PDB entry 9ERD | electron microscopy, 3.72 A resolution | chain A

== Chain A ==
Protein: Schlafen family member 11
From: Homo sapiens
Notes: EC 3.6.-.-
UniProt: Q7Z7L1 (SLN11_HUMAN); numbering as in UniProt (aligned over 1-901)
Chain sequence (929 residues; each row starts with the number of its first residue; numbers below 1 keep their minus sign (Met-27 is residue -27)):
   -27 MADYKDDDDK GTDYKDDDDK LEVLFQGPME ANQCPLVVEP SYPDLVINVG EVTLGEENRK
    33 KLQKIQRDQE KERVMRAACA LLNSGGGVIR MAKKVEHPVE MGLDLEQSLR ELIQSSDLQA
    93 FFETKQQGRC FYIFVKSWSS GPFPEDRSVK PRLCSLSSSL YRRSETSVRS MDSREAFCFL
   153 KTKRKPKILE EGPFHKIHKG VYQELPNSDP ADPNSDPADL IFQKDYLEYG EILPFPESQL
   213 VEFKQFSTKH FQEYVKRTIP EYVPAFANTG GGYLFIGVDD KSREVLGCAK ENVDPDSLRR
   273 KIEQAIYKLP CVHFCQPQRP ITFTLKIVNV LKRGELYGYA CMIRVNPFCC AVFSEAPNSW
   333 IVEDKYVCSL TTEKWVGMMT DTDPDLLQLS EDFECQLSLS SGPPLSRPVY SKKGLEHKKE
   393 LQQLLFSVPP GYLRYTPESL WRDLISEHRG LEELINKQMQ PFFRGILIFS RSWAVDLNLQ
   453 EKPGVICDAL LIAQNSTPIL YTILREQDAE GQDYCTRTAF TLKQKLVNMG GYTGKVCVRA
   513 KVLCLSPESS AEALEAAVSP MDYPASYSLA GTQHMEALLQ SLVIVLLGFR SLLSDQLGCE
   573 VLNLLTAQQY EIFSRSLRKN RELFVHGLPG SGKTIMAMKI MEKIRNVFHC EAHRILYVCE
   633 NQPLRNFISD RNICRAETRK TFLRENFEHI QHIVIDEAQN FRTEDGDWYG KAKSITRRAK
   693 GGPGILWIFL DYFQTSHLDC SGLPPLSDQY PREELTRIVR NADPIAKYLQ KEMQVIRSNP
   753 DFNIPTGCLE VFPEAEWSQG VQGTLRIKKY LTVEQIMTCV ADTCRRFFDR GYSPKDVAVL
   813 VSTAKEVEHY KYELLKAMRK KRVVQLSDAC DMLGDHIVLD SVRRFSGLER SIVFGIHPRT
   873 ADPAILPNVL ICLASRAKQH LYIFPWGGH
Unresolved in the structure: -27 to 6, 115-120, 158-187, 220-224, 519-530, 747-771, 898-901
Sequence notes: initiating methionine (-27); expression tag (-26 to 0); engineered mutation Asp753 (Ser in Q7Z7L1)
Metal / ion sites: Mg2+ site 1 near Glu209 (its only coordinating residue here); Zn2+: His285, Cys287, Cys321, Cys322; Mg2+ site 2: Thr606 (together with ATP)
Ligand contacts: ATP: Lys384, Leu387, Phe561, Leu564, Asn575, Leu576, Leu577, Thr578, Gln581, Leu600, Pro601, Gly602, Ser603, Gly604, Lys605, Thr606, Ile607, Glu669, Val731, Arg732, Gly859, Arg888, Lys890
Swiss-Prot annotation at these positions:
  - active site: Lys216
  - binding site (Mg(2+)): Glu209, Glu214
  - binding site (Zn(2+)): His285, Cys287, Cys321, Cys322
  - binding site (ATP): Gly599 to Thr606
  - mutagenesis: Glu209 (E209A: Complete loss of endonuclease activity), Glu214 (E214A: Complete loss of endonuclease activity), Lys216 (K216A: Complete loss of endonuclease activity), Tyr234 (Y234A: No effect on endonuclease activity), Asp252 (D252A: Slight increase in endonuclease activity), Lys605 (K605M: Abolishes ATPase activity without affecting its role in DNA damage response; when associated with A-668), Asp668 (D668A: Abolishes ATPase activity without affecting its role in DNA damage response; when associated with M-605), Glu669 (E669Q: Abolishes ATPase activity, leading to abolish ability to inhibit DNA replication without affecting subcellular location)
From the paper describing this entry:
  - binding site for the ligand ATP: Phe561
  - conformationally variable residues (loop rearrangement, order/disorder transition): Asp703 to Pro717, Val747 to Gln771, Arg871 to Asn880
  - mutagenesis - S753D: decreased binding to tRNA
  - post-translational modification sites: Ser219, Thr230 (citing earlier work)
  - mutagenesis - S219D, T230D: decreased binding to tRNA-Leu

== Summary ==
Chain A binds ATP. The Zn2+ site is built by His285, Cys287, Cys321 and Cys322. Curated annotation (UniProt)
lists active-site residue Lys216, Mg2+-binding residues Glu209 and Glu214, 4 Zn2+-binding residues and 8
ATP-binding residues. From the paper: a binding site for the ligand ATP at Phe561; S219D and T230D reduce
binding to tRNA-Leu.
Chain A is Schlafen family member 11 (Homo sapiens); the structure, Human SLFN11 S753D monomer, was determined
by electron microscopy (same publication as 9ERE, 9ERF, 9GMW and 9GMX).
